PDB entry 6DLM | X-ray diffraction, 1.75 A resolution | chains A and B

Chain A:
Protein: DHD127_A
Organism: synthetic construct
Chain sequence (75 residues; numbered -1 to 73; the number before each row is that of its first residue; numbers below 1 keep their minus sign (Gly-1 is residue -1)):
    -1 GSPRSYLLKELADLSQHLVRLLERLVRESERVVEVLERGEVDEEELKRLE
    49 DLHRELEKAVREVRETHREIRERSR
Disordered / not traced: -1

Chain B:
Protein: DHD127_B
Organism: synthetic construct
Chain sequence (76 residues; each row starts with the number of its first residue):
    72 GSDREYIIKDILDSQEHLLRLIEELLETQKELLEILKRRPDSVERVRELV
   122 RRSKEIADEIRRQSDRNVRLLEEVSK
Disordered / not traced: 72-74

Interface between chain A and chain B:
Contacting residue pairs (52; chain A residue first):
  Arg2(A) - Ile79(B)
  Ser3(A) - Ser146(B)  hydrogen bond (side chain-backbone)
  Leu6(A) - Leu142(B)  hydrophobic
  Leu6(A) - Val145(B)  hydrophobic
  Lys7(A) - Glu143(B)  salt bridge
  Lys7(A) - Ser146(B)  hydrogen bond
  Leu9(A) - Gln86(B)
  Leu9(A) - Leu142(B)  hydrophobic
  Ala10(A) - Leu142(B)
  Ser13(A) - Gln86(B)  hydrogen bond
  Ser13(A) - Ser135(B)
  Gln14(A) - Val139(B)
  Leu16(A) - Ile93(B)  hydrophobic
  Val17(A) - Ile131(B)  hydrophobic
  Val17(A) - Arg132(B)
  Val17(A) - Ser135(B)
  Leu20(A) - Ile93(B)  hydrophobic
  Leu20(A) - Leu97(B)  hydrophobic
  Glu21(A) - Arg132(B)  salt bridge
  Leu23(A) - Gln100(B)
  Ser27(A) - Gln100(B)  hydrogen bond
  Ser27(A) - Leu103(B)
  Glu28(A) - Val121(B)
  Glu28(A) - Lys125(B)  salt bridge
  Val30(A) - Leu107(B)  hydrophobic
  Val31(A) - Arg118(B)
  Leu34(A) - Leu107(B)  hydrophobic
  Leu34(A) - Pro111(B)
  Leu34(A) - Val114(B)  hydrophobic
  Glu35(A) - Val114(B)
  Glu35(A) - Arg118(B)  salt bridge
  Val39(A) - Arg110(B)
  Glu41(A) - Arg110(B)  salt bridge
  Leu44(A) - Arg110(B)
  Glu48(A) - Leu104(B)
  Glu48(A) - Lys108(B)  salt bridge
  His51(A) - Leu97(B)
  His51(A) - Gln100(B)
  His51(A) - Lys101(B)
  His51(A) - Leu104(B)
  Leu54(A) - Leu97(B)  hydrophobic
  Val58(A) - Glu94(B)
  Arg62(A) - Glu87(B)  salt bridge
  Arg62(A) - Leu90(B)
  Arg62(A) - Glu94(B)  salt bridge
  His65(A) - Leu83(B)
  His65(A) - Gln86(B)  hydrogen bond
  His65(A) - Leu90(B)
  Ile68(A) - Ile79(B)  hydrophobic
  Arg69(A) - Leu83(B)
  Arg69(A) - Glu87(B)  salt bridge
  Ser72(A) - Ile79(B)
Interface residues without a listed pair, chain A (36 interface residues in all): Arg18, Val24, Glu32, Leu47, Val61
Interface residues without a listed pair, chain B (33 interface residues in all): Lys80, Leu96, Val117, Ser124, Ala128

Overview:
The interface between chain A and chain B involves 36 residues on one side and 33 on the other; the contacts
include 5 hydrogen bonds and 9 salt bridges. Among the polar pairs are Lys7(A)-Glu143(B), Glu21(A)-Arg132(B)
and Glu28(A)-Lys125(B).
Here chain A is DHD127_A and chain B is DHD127_B, both from synthetic construct. Entry 6DLM (DHD127) was
determined by X-ray diffraction (same publication as 6DLC, 6DKM and 6DMA).
